7KHE - chains D and F of the 9 polymer chains in the assembly; structure by electron microscopy, 3.58 A resolution.

== Chain D ==
Protein: DNA-directed RNA polymerase subunit beta'
From: Escherichia coli (strain K12)
Notes: EC 2.7.7.6
Reference sequence: P0A8T7 (RPOC_ECOLI); numbering as in UniProt (aligned over 1-1407)
Chain sequence (1407 residues; row label = number of the first residue in the row):
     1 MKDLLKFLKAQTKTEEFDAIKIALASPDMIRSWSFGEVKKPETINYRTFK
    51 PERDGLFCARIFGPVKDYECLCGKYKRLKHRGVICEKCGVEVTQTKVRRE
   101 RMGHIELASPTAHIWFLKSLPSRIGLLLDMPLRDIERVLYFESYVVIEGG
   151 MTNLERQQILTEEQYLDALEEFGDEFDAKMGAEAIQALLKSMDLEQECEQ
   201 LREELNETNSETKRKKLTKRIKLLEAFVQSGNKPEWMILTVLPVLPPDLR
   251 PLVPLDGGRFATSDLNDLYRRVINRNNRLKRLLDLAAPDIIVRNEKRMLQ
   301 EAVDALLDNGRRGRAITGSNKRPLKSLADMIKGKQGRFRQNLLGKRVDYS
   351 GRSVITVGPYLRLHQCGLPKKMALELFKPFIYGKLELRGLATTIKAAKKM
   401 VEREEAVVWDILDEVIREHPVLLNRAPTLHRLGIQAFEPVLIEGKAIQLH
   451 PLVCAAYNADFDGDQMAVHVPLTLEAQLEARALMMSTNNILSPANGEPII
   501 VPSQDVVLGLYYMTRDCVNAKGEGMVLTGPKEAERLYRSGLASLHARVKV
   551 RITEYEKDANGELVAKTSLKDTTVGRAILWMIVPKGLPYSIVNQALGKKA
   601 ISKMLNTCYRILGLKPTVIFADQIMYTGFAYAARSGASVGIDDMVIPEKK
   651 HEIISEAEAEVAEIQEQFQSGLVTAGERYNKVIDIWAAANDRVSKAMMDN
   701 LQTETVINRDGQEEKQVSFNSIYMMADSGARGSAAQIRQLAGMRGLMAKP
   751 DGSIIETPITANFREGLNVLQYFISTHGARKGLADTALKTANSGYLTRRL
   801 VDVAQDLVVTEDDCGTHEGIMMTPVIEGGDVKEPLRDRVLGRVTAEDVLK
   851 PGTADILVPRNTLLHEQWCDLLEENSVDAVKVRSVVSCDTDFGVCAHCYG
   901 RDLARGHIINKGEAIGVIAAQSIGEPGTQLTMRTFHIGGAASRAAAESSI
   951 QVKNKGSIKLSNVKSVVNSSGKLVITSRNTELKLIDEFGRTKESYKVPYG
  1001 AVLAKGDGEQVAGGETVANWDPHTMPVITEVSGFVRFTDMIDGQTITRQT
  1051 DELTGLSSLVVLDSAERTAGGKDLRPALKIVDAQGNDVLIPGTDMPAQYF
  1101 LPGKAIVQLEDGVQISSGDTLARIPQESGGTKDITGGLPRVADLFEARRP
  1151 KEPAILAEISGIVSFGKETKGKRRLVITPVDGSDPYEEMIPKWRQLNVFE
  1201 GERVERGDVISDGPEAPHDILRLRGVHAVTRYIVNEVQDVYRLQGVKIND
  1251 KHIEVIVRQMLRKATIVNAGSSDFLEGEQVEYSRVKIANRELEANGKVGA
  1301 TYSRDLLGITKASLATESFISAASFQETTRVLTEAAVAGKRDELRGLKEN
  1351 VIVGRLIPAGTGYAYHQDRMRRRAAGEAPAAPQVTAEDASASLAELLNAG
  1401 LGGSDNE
Not modelled in the structure: 1-13, 1377-1407
Swiss-Prot annotation at these positions:
  - binding site (Zn(2+)): C70, C72, C85, C88, C814, C888, C895, C898
  - binding site (Mg(2+)): D460, D462, D464
  - modified residue: K983 (N6-acetyllysine)
  - mutagenesis: Q504 (Q504P: Resistant to antibiotics salinamide A and B), N690 (N690D: Resistant to antibiotics salinamide A and B), M697 (M697V: Resistant to antibiotics salinamide A and B), A735 (A735T: Resistant to antibiotics salinamide A and B), R738 (R738C/H/P/S: Resistant to antibiotics salinamide A and B), A748 (A748E: Resistant to antibiotics salinamide A and B), P758 (P758S/T: Resistant to antibiotics salinamide A and B), F763 (F763C: Resistant to antibiotics salinamide A and B), S775 (S775A: Resistant to antibiotics salinamide A and B), A779 (A779T/V: Resistant to antibiotics salinamide A and B), R780 (R780C: Resistant to antibiotics salinamide A and B), G782 (G782A/C: Resistant to antibiotics salinamide A and B), 1 further mutagenesis entry in UniProt
Ion coordination: Zn2+ site 1: C70, C72, C85, C88; Mg2+: D462, D464; Zn2+ site 2: C814, C888, C895, C898
Residues lining bound ligands:
  - chapso (1N7): L255, D256, G257, G258, R259
  - guanosine-5',3'-tetraphosphate (G4P): R362, L363, H364, R417, K615, V618, I619, D622, Q623
Reported in the primary citation:
  - mutagenesis - D256A: decreased binding to RNA polymerase-binding transcription factor DksA
  - mutagenesis - D256A: increased binding to rrnBP1 promoter

== Chain F ==
Protein: RNA polymerase sigma factor RpoD
From: Escherichia coli (strain K12)
Reference sequence: P00579 (RPOD_ECOLI); numbering as in UniProt (aligned over 1-613)
Chain sequence (613 residues; row label = number of the first residue in the row):
     1 MEQNPQSQLKLLVTRGKEQGYLTYAEVNDHLPEDIVDSDQIEDIIQMIND
    51 MGIQVMEEAPDADDLMLAENTADEDAAEAAAQVLSSVESEIGRTTDPVRM
   101 YMREMGTVELLTREGEIDIAKRIEDGINQVQCSVAEYPEAITYLLEQYDR
   151 VEAEEARLSDLITGFVDPNAEEDLAPTATHVGSELSQEDLDDDEDEDEED
   201 GDDDSADDDNSIDPELAREKFAELRAQYVVTRDTIKAKGRSHATAQEEIL
   251 KLSEVFKQFRLVPKQFDYLVNSMRVMMDRVRTQERLIMKLCVEQCKMPKK
   301 NFITLFTGNETSDTWFNAAIAMNKPWSEKLHDVSEEVHRALQKLQQIEEE
   351 TGLTIEQVKDINRRMSIGEAKARRAKKEMVEANLRLVISIAKKYTNRGLQ
   401 FLDLIQEGNIGLMKAVDKFEYRRGYKFSTYATWWIRQAITRSIADQARTI
   451 RIPVHMIETINKLNRISRQMLQEMGREPTPEELAERMLMPEDKIRKVLKI
   501 AKEPISMETPIGDDEDSHLGDFIEDTTLELPLDSATTESLRAATHDVLAG
   551 LTAREAKVLRMRFGIDMNTDYTLEEVGKQFDVTRERIRQIEAKALRKLRH
   601 PSRSEVLRSFLDD
Not modelled in the structure: 1-90, 168-212, 237-242, 613
Swiss-Prot annotation at these positions:
  - DNA-binding region: L573 to A592 (H-T-H motif)
  - region: R584 to R599 (Interaction with anti-sigma factors)
  - motif: D403 to Q406 (Interaction with polymerase core subunit RpoC)
  - site: R562 (Interaction with anti-sigma factors)
  - mutagenesis: A553 (A553D: Disrupts the interaction with Escherichia phage lambda antitermination protein Q), R596 (R596D/E: 2-fold reduction in activation of class II Crp-dependent promoters)
Residues lining bound ligands:
  - chapso (1N7), molecule 1: I505, P510, G512
  - chapso (1N7), molecule 2: I511, L519, F522, I523

== Chain D / chain F interface ==
Pairs across the interface (57):
  E42(D) - R451(F)  salt bridge
  T43(D) - T449(F)  hydrogen bond (side chain-backbone)
  T43(D) - I450(F)
  I44(D) - I450(F)
  Y46(D) - I450(F)  hydrophobic
  Y46(D) - R451(F)
  Y46(D) - P453(F)
  K79(D) - T569(F)
  R133(D) - I91(F)
  E142(D) - M100(F)
  P251(D) - M507(F)
  V253(D) - I523(F)  hydrophobic
  R259(D) - K502(F)
  R259(D) - E503(F)
  F260(D) - I450(F)  hydrophobic
  F260(D) - P504(F)
  F260(D) - I505(F)  hydrogen bond (backbone-backbone)
  A261(D) - I505(F)
  A261(D) - M507(F)
  T262(D) - I505(F)  hydrogen bond (backbone-backbone)
  T262(D) - S506(F)
  T262(D) - M507(F)  hydrogen bond (backbone-backbone)
  S263(D) - M507(F)
  D264(D) - S506(F)  hydrogen bond
  R270(D) - T449(F)  hydrogen bond
  N274(D) - Q446(F)
  R275(D) - D403(F)  salt bridge
  R278(D) - D403(F)  salt bridge
  R278(D) - Q406(F)
  R278(D) - Q446(F)
  R281(D) - E407(F)  salt bridge
  R281(D) - I410(F)
  L282(D) - Q406(F)
  L282(D) - I410(F)  hydrophobic
  P288(D) - V380(F)  hydrophobic
  P288(D) - M413(F)
  D289(D) - K377(F)  salt bridge
  I290(D) - E104(F)
  I290(D) - E381(F)
  I291(D) - Q406(F)
  I291(D) - N409(F)
  I291(D) - M413(F)  hydrophobic
  N294(D) - Y101(F)
  N294(D) - L402(F)
  N294(D) - Q406(F)
  E295(D) - Q406(F)
  M298(D) - L402(F)  hydrophobic
  M298(D) - Q406(F)
  R322(D) - P510(F)
  K325(D) - E508(F)  salt bridge
  F338(D) - D516(F)
  T392(D) - S609(F)
  T393(D) - F610(F)
  I394(D) - L532(F)  hydrophobic
  I394(D) - T536(F)
  K395(D) - T536(F)
  K398(D) - L532(F)
Also at the interface, not in a pair above, chain D (43 interface residues in all): Y140, L255, R271, A287, R297, S319, N320
Also at the interface, not in a pair above, chain F (46 interface residues in all): G92, R93, P97, Q400, A447, R448, M456, I500, T509, A535, S539, D612

== Summary ==
43 residues of chain D and 46 residues of chain F are in contact; the contacts include 6 hydrogen bonds and 6
salt bridges. Among the polar pairs are E42(D)-R451(F), R275(D)-D403(F) and R278(D)-D403(F). From the paper:
D256A of chain D reduces binding to RNA polymerase-binding transcription factor DksA; D256A of chain D
increases binding to rrnBP1 promoter.
Chain D is DNA-directed RNA polymerase subunit beta' and chain F is RNA polymerase sigma factor RpoD, both
from Escherichia coli (strain K12); the structure, Escherichia coli RNA polymerase and rrnBP1 promoter
pre-open complex with DksA/ppGpp, was determined by electron microscopy, deposited together with 7KHB, 7KHC
and 7KHI.
